PDB entry 5XVO | X-ray diffraction, 3.10 A resolution | chains B and R of the 10 polymer chains in the assembly

Chain B:
Molecule: CRISPR-associated endonuclease Cas1
Source organism: Enterococcus faecalis TX0027
Notes: EC 3.1.-.-
Reference sequence: E6GPD7 (E6GPD7_ENTFL); numbering as in UniProt (aligned over 1-288)
Chain sequence (288 residues; numbered 1 to 288; the number before each row is that of its first residue):
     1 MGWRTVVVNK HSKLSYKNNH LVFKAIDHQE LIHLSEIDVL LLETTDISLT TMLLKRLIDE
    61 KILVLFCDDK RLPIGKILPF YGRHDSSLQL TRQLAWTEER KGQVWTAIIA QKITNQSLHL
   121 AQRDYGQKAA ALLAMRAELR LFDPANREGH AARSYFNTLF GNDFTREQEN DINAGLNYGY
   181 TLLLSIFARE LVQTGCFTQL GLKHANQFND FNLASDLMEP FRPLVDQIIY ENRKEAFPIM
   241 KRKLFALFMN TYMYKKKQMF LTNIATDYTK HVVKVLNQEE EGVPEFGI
What the authors report for this chain:
  - binding site for the 46-nt DNA strand: Ala145 to Leu159, Phe208, Lys256, Lys257, Gln258
  - binding site for the 69-nt DNA strand (chain R): Ala145 to Leu159, Lys203 to Asp210
  - specificity-determining residues: Phe208
  - catalytic residues: His204
  - specificity-determining residues: Phe208 (proposed by the authors, not directly observed)
  - catalytic residues: Glu148, Glu219 (proposed by the authors, not directly observed)

Chain R:
Molecule: 69-nt DNA strand
Sequence (69 nucleotides; numbered -22 to 46; the number before each row is that of its first residue; numbers below 1 keep their minus sign (DT-22 is residue -22)):
   -22 TTCGTAGCTG AGGCCTCAGC TACGTTCCGT TTTAGAGTCA TGTTGTTTAG AATGGTACCA
    38 AAACCTCGG
Disordered / not traced: -22
Ion coordination: Mg2+: DC-8 (shared with 3 residues of chain E)

Interface between chain B and chain R:
Contacting residue pairs (34; chain B residue first):
  Asp69(B) - DT2(R)  sugar contact
  Lys70(B) - DT2(R)  base contact
  Lys70(B) - DT3(R)  salt bridge to the phosphate
  Arg71(B) - DT2(R)  base contact
  Arg166(B) - DC4(R)  phosphate contact
  Arg166(B) - DC5(R)  salt bridge to the phosphate
  Ala174(B) - DT3(R)  base contact
  Asn177(B) - DT3(R)  sugar contact
  Asn177(B) - DC4(R)  sugar contact
  Tyr178(B) - DT2(R)  hydrogen bond to the phosphate
  Tyr178(B) - DT3(R)  base contact
  Tyr180(B) - DC5(R)  phosphate contact
  Thr181(B) - DT2(R)  base contact
  Thr181(B) - DT3(R)  hydrogen bond to the phosphate
  Leu182(B) - DT2(R)  base contact
  Leu184(B) - DC5(R)  base contact
  Ser185(B) - DT2(R)  hydrogen bond to the base
  His204(B) - DC5(R)  hydrogen bond to the phosphate
  His204(B) - DG6(R)  salt bridge to the phosphate
  His204(B) - DT7(R)  phosphate contact
  Ala205(B) - DT7(R)  hydrogen bond to the phosphate
  Ala205(B) - DT8(R)  phosphate contact
  Asn206(B) - DT7(R)  hydrogen bond to the phosphate
  Asn206(B) - DT8(R)  base contact
  Gln207(B) - DT8(R)  phosphate contact
  Gln207(B) - DT9(R)  base contact
  Phe208(B) - DT9(R)  base contact
  Asn209(B) - DC5(R)  base contact
  Glu219(B) - DG6(R)  phosphate contact
  Arg222(B) - DC5(R)  salt bridge to the phosphate
  Phe237(B) - DT3(R)  base contact
  Lys241(B) - DG1(R)  salt bridge to the phosphate
  Phe245(B) - DT2(R)  base contact
  Phe248(B) - DT2(R)  base contact
Also at the interface, not in a pair above, chain B (29 interface residues in all): Glu148, Lys203, Phe211, Asn212, Ser215

Summary:
Chain B and chain R form an interface of 29 and 9 residues respectively, with 6 hydrogen bonds and 5 salt
bridges. Among the polar pairs are Ser185(B)-DT2(R), Tyr178(B)-DT2(R) and Thr181(B)-DT3(R). From the paper:
catalytic residues His204(B), Glu148(B) and Glu219(B); a binding site for the 46-nt DNA strand at Ala145(B),
Phe208(B) and Lys256(B) among others.
Chain B is CRISPR-associated endonuclease Cas1 (Enterococcus faecalis TX0027) and chain R is a 69-nt DNA
strand; the structure, E. fae Cas1-Cas2/prespacer/target ternary complex revealing DNA sampling and
half-integration states, was determined by X-ray diffraction, deposited together with 5XVN and 5XVP.
